PDB entry 6THG | X-ray diffraction, 4.07 A resolution (low resolution: residue-level contacts below are approximate; hydrogen-bond / salt-bridge calls are withheld) | chains B and H of the 10 polymer chains in the assembly

Chain B:
Name: Attachment glycoprotein
From: Cedar virus
UniProt: A0A185KRV2 (A0A185KRV2_9MONO); residue numbers follow UniProt; this construct covers 209-622
Sequence (426 residues; row label = number of the first residue in the row):
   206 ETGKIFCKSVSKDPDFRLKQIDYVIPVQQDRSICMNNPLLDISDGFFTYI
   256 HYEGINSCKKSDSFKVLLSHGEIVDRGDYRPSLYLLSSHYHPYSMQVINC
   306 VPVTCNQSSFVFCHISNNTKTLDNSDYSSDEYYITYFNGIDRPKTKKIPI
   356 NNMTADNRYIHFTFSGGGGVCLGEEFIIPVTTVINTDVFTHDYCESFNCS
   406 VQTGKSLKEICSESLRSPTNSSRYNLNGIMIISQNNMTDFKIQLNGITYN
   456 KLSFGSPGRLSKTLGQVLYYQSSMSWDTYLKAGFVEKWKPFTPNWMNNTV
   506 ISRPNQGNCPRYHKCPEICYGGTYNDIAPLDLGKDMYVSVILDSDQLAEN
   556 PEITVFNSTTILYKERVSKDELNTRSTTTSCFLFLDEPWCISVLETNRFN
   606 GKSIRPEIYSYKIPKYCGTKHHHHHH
Not modelled in the structure: 206, 626-631
Sequence notes: expression tag (206-208, 623-631)
Disulfides: Cys-212/Cys-622, Cys-239/Cys-263, Cys-305/Cys-318, Cys-310/Cys-376, Cys-399/Cys-416, Cys-404/Cys-520, Cys-514/Cys-524, Cys-586/Cys-595
Covalent attachments: N-acetylglucosamine (NAG) linked to Asn-311, Asn-322, Asn-425, Asn-441, Asn-502, Asn-562
Reported in the primary citation:
  - post-translational modification sites: Asn-425
  - specificity-determining residues: Tyr-525
  - post-translational modification sites: Asn-502 (by similarity / conservation)

Chain H:
Name: Ephrin-B1
From: Homo sapiens
UniProt: P98172 (EFNB1_HUMAN); residue numbers follow UniProt; this construct covers 29-167
Sequence (151 residues; row label = number of the first residue in the row):
    26 ETGAKNLEPVSWSSLNPKFLSGKGLVIYPKIGDKLDIICPRAEAGRPYEY
    76 YKLYLVRPEQAAACSTVLDPNVLVTCNRPEQEIRFTIKFQEFSPNYMGLE
   126 FKKHHDYYITSTSNGSLEGLENREGGVCRTRTMKIIMKVGQDGTKHHHHH
   176 H
Not modelled in the structure: 26-30, 165-176
Sequence notes: expression tag (26-28, 168-176)
Disulfides: Cys-64/Cys-101, Cys-89/Cys-153
Covalent attachments: N-acetylglucosamine (NAG) linked to Asn-139
Curated features (UniProtKB/Swiss-Prot):
  - glycosylation: Asn-139 (N-linked (GlcNAc...) asparagine)
  - natural variant: Pro-54 (P54L: In CFNS), Ile-62 (I62T: In CFNS), Leu-98 (L98S: In CFNS), Thr-111 (T111I: In CFNS), Gln-115 (Q115P: In CFNS), Pro-119 (P119H: In CFNS; P119S: In CFNS; P119T: In CFNS), Thr-137 (T137A: In CFNS), Ser-138 (S138F: In CFNS), Gly-151 (G151S: In CFNS; G151V: In CFNS), Cys-153 (C153S: In CFNS; C153Y: In CFNS), Thr-155 (T155P: In CFNS), Met-158 (M158I: In CFNS; M158V: In CFNS)
Reported in the primary citation:
  - specificity-determining residues: Tyr-121

Interface between chain B and chain H:
Contacting residue pairs (21; chain B residue first):
  Thr-207(B) with Asn-31(H); Lys-59(H); Asp-61(H)
  Gly-208(B) with Pro-34(H); Asp-61(H); Arg-109(H)
  Lys-209(B) with Pro-34(H)
  Ile-210(B) with Pro-34(H); Ser-36(H)
  Lys-213(B) with Glu-33(H)
  Tyr-284(B) with Ala-67(H)
  Lys-539(B) with Glu-33(H)
  Leu-590(B) with Glu-107(H)
  Asp-591(B) with Ile-63(H); Glu-107(H); Arg-109(H)
  Tyr-621(B) with Ser-36(H); Ser-38(H); Leu-40(H); Asn-41(H); Pro-42(H)
Interface residues without a listed pair, chain B (12 interface residues in all): Arg-222, Glu-592
Interface residues without a listed pair, chain H (17 interface residues in all): Leu-32, Glu-68, Ala-69

Summary:
Chain B and chain H form an interface of 12 and 17 residues respectively. N-acetylglucosamine is covalently
linked to Asn-311(B), Asn-322(B), Asn-425(B), Asn-441(B), Asn-502(B) and Asn-562(B). N-acetylglucosamine is
covalently linked to Asn-139(H). From the paper: specificity determinants Tyr-525(B) and Tyr-121(H);
modification sites Asn-425(B) and Asn-502(B).
Chain B is Attachment glycoprotein (Cedar virus) and chain H is Ephrin-B1 (Homo sapiens); the structure, Cedar
Virus attachment glycoprotein (G) in complex with human ephrin-B1, was determined by X-ray diffraction (same
publication as 6THB).
